7U0J - chains G and I of the 12 polymer chains in the assembly; structure by electron microscopy, 2.70 A resolution.

Chain G:
Molecule: Histone H2A type 2-C
Organism: Homo sapiens
UniProtKB: Q16777 (H2A2C_HUMAN); residues 0-128 here correspond to UniProt positions 1-129 (UniProt number = residue number + 1)
Amino-acid sequence (129 residues; numbered 0 to 128; the number before each row is that of its first residue; numbering starts at 0):
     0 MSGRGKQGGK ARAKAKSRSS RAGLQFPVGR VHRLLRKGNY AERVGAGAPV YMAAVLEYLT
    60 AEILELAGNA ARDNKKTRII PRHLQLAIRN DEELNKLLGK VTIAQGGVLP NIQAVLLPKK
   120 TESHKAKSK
Disordered / not traced: 0-11, 119-128
Swiss-Prot annotation at these positions:
  - modified residue: Ser1 (N-acetylserine), Arg3 (Citrulline), Lys5 (N6-(2-hydroxyisobutyryl)lysine), Lys9 (N6-(2-hydroxyisobutyryl)lysine), Lys13 (N6-(beta-hydroxybutyryl)lysine), Lys36 (N6-(2-hydroxyisobutyryl)lysine), Lys74 (N6-(2-hydroxyisobutyryl)lysine), Lys75 (N6-(2-hydroxyisobutyryl)lysine), Lys95 (N6-(2-hydroxyisobutyryl)lysine), Lys99 (N6-glutaryllysine), Gln104 (N5-methylglutamine), Lys118 (N6-(2-hydroxyisobutyryl)lysine), Lys119 (N6-crotonyllysine), Thr120 (Phosphothreonine), Ser122 (Phosphoserine), Lys124 (N6-crotonyllysine)
  - cross-link (Glycyl lysine isopeptide (Lys-Gly)): Lys13 (interchain with G-Cter in ubiquitin), Lys15 (interchain with G-Cter in ubiquitin), Lys119 (interchain with G-Cter in ubiquitin)

Chain I:
Molecule: 162-nt DNA strand
Sequence (162 nucleotides; each row starts with the number of its first residue):
     1 AGTGGTATTA ACATATCCTC AGTGGTGAGT ATTAACATGG AACTTACTCC AACAATACAG
    61 ATGCTGAATA AATGTAGTCT AAGTGAAGGA AGAAGGAAAG GTGGGAGCTG CCATCACTCA
   121 GAATTGTCCA GCAGGGATTG TGCAAGCTTG TGAATAAAGA CA
Disordered / not traced: 1-10, 160-162

Interface between chain G and chain I:
Pairs across the interface - 15 pairs, chain G then chain I:
  Lys13(G) - DA130(I)  phosphate contact
  Arg29(G) - DC132(I)  phosphate contact
  Arg29(G) - DA133(I)  salt bridge to the phosphate
  Arg42(G) - DG121(I)  base contact
  Arg42(G) - DA122(I)  hydrogen bond to the sugar
  Arg42(G) - DA123(I)  phosphate contact
  Val43(G) - DA122(I)  sugar contact
  Val43(G) - DA123(I)  hydrogen bond to the phosphate
  Gly44(G) - DA122(I)  phosphate contact
  Ala45(G) - DA122(I)  phosphate contact
  Lys75(G) - DG142(I)  phosphate contact
  Lys75(G) - DC143(I)  phosphate contact
  Thr76(G) - DG142(I)  hydrogen bond to the phosphate
  Arg77(G) - DT141(I)  sugar contact
  Arg77(G) - DG142(I)  hydrogen bond to the phosphate
Also at the interface, not in a pair above, chain G (10 interface residues in all): His31

Summary:
Chain G and chain I form an interface of 10 and 9 residues respectively, with 4 hydrogen bonds and 1 salt
bridge. Polar pairs include Arg42(G)-DA122(I), Val43(G)-DA123(I) and Thr76(G)-DG142(I).
Here chain G is Histone H2A type 2-C (Homo sapiens) and chain I is a 162-nt DNA strand. Entry 7U0J (Structure
of 162bp LIN28b nucleosome) was determined by electron microscopy, deposited together with 7U0G, 7U0I, 8DK5,
8SPS and 8SPU.
